Entry 2C9X (X-ray diffraction, 1.80 A resolution); this record covers chains A and B.

# Chain A
Protein: Sulfite\:cytochrome C oxidoreductase subunit A
Organism: Thiobacillus novellus
UniProt: Q9LA16 (Q9LA16_THINO); residues 1-373 here correspond to UniProt positions 33-405 (UniProt number = residue number + 32)
Chain sequence (373 residues; numbered 1 to 373; the number before each row is that of its first residue):
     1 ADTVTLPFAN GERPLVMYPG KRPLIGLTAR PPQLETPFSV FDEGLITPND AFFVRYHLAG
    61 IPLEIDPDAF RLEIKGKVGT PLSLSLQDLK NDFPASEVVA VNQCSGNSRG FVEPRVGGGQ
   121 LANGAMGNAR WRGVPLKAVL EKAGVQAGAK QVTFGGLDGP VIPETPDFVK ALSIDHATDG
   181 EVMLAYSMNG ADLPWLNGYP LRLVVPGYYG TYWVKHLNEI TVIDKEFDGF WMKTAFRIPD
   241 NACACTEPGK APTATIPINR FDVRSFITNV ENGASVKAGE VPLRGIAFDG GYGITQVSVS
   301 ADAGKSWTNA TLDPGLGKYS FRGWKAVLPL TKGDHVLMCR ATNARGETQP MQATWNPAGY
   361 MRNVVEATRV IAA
Disulfides: Cys-243/Cys-245
Construct notes: engineered mutation Phe-236 (Tyr268 in Q9LA16)
Metal / ion sites: (molybdopterin-S,S)-oxo-molybdenum Mo near Cys-104 (its only coordinating residue here)
Small-molecule neighbours:
  - heme c (HEC): Gln-33, Arg-55, Tyr-56, His-57, Leu-58, Gly-118, Ile-162, Thr-165, Trp-231
  - (molybdopterin-S,S)-oxo-molybdenum (MSS): Phe-52, Phe-53, Val-54, Arg-55, Tyr-56, His-57, Asn-102, Cys-104, Ser-105, Asp-158, Phe-168, Leu-196, Asn-197, Arg-202, Gly-210, Thr-211, Trp-213, Val-214, Lys-215, Phe-236

# Chain B
Protein: Sulfite\:cytochrome C oxidoreductase subunit B
Organism: Thiobacillus novellus
UniProt: Q9LA15 (Q9LA15_THINO); residues 501-581 here correspond to UniProt positions 28-108 (UniProt number = residue number - 473)
Chain sequence (81 residues; numbered 501 to 581; the number before each row is that of its first residue):
   501 APLTYELPDE TAQLKPAPQP GFEAAQNNCA ACHSVDYINT QPPGKGQAFW DAEVQKMIKV
   561 YHAPVDEADA KAIADYLAKT Y
Covalent attachments: heme c (HEC) linked to Cys-529, Cys-532
Metal / ion sites: heme c Fe: His-533, Met-557
Small-molecule neighbours: heme c (HEC): Asn-528, Ala-531, His-533, Tyr-537, Ile-538, Gln-541, Trp-550, Glu-553, Val-554, Lys-556, Met-557, Tyr-561, His-562, Ala-563, Ile-573, Leu-577

# Chain A / chain B interface
Pairs across the interface - 56 pairs, chain A then chain B:
  Ala-9(A) / Pro-543(B)  hydrophobic
  Asn-10(A) / Asn-539(B)  hydrogen bond (side chain-backbone)
  Asn-10(A) / Thr-540(B)
  Asn-10(A) / Gln-541(B)  hydrogen bond (side chain-backbone)
  Asn-10(A) / Pro-543(B)
  Tyr-18(A) / Tyr-505(B)
  Tyr-18(A) / Leu-507(B)  hydrophobic
  Tyr-18(A) / Pro-508(B)
  Pro-19(A) / Tyr-505(B)  hydrogen bond (backbone-side chain)
  Pro-19(A) / Glu-506(B)
  Leu-27(A) / Asp-536(B)
  Leu-27(A) / Thr-540(B)
  Thr-28(A) / Asp-536(B)
  Thr-28(A) / Tyr-537(B)
  Ala-29(A) / Ser-534(B)  hydrogen bond (backbone-side chain)
  Ala-29(A) / Asp-536(B)  hydrogen bond (backbone-side chain)
  Arg-30(A) / Glu-510(B)  salt bridge
  Arg-30(A) / Ala-530(B)  hydrogen bond (side chain-backbone)
  Arg-30(A) / Ala-531(B)
  Arg-30(A) / Cys-532(B)
  Arg-30(A) / His-533(B)  hydrogen bond (side chain-backbone)
  Arg-30(A) / Ser-534(B)  hydrogen bond (backbone-side chain)
  Arg-30(A) / Tyr-537(B)
  Pro-31(A) / Tyr-537(B)
  Gln-33(A) / Tyr-537(B)  hydrogen bond
  Tyr-56(A) / Tyr-537(B)
  Ala-59(A) / Cys-532(B)
  Leu-63(A) / Thr-504(B)
  Leu-63(A) / Tyr-505(B)  hydrogen bond (backbone-backbone)
  Leu-63(A) / Leu-507(B)  hydrophobic
  Glu-64(A) / Pro-502(B)
  Glu-64(A) / Leu-503(B)
  Glu-64(A) / Thr-504(B)
  Ile-65(A) / Pro-502(B)
  Ile-65(A) / Leu-503(B)  hydrogen bond (backbone-backbone)
  Asp-66(A) / Pro-502(B)
  Arg-115(A) / Pro-542(B)
  Arg-115(A) / Lys-545(B)  hydrogen bond (backbone-side chain)
  Val-116(A) / Pro-542(B)
  Gly-117(A) / Gln-541(B)
  Gly-117(A) / Phe-549(B)
  Gly-118(A) / Gln-541(B)  hydrogen bond (backbone-side chain)
  Gln-120(A) / Thr-540(B)
  Gln-120(A) / Gln-541(B)
  Gln-120(A) / Pro-542(B)
  Val-161(A) / Ala-531(B)
  Val-161(A) / Cys-532(B)
  Ile-162(A) / Cys-532(B)  hydrophobic
  Glu-164(A) / His-562(B)
  Thr-165(A) / Tyr-561(B)  hydrogen bond (side chain-backbone)
  Trp-195(A) / Leu-503(B)
  Trp-195(A) / Tyr-505(B)  hydrophobic
  Leu-196(A) / Tyr-505(B)
  Tyr-199(A) / Leu-503(B)
  Phe-230(A) / Val-560(B)  hydrophobic
  Phe-230(A) / Tyr-561(B)  hydrophobic
Other interface residues (no listed pair), chain A (37 interface residues in all): Arg-13, Met-17, Pro-32, His-57, Ile-61, Pro-67, Pro-166, Trp-231
Other interface residues (no listed pair), chain B (26 interface residues in all): Glu-553

# Overview
Chain A and chain B form an interface of 37 and 26 residues respectively; the contacts include 14 hydrogen
bonds and 1 salt bridge. Among the polar pairs are Arg-30(A)/Glu-510(B), Asn-10(A)/Asn-539(B) and
Asn-10(A)/Gln-541(B). Bound to chain A: (molybdopterin-S,S)-oxo-molybdenum and heme c.
Here chain A is Sulfite\:cytochrome C oxidoreductase subunit A and chain B is Sulfite\:cytochrome C
oxidoreductase subunit B, both from Thiobacillus novellus. Entry 2C9X (Sulfite dehydrogenase from Starkeya
Novella Y236F mutant) was determined by X-ray diffraction.
